1DXC - chain A; structure by X-ray diffraction, 1.40 A resolution.

# Chain A
Protein: Myoglobin
Source organism: Physeter catodon
UniProtKB: P02185 (MYG_PHYCA); residues 0-153 here correspond to UniProt positions 1-154 (UniProt number = residue number + 1)
Sequence (154 residues; row label = number of the first residue in the row; numbering starts at 0):
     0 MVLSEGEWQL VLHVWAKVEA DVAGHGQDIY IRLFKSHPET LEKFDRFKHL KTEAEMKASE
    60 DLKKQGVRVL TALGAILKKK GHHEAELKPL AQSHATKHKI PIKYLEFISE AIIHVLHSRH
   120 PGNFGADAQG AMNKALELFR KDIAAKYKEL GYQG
Differences from the reference sequence: engineered mutation Tyr29 (Leu in P02185), Gln64 (His in P02185), Arg67 (Thr in P02185), Asn122 (Asp in P02185)
Bound ions: heme Fe near His93 (its only coordinating residue here)
Ligand contacts:
  - carbon monoxide (CMO): Tyr29, Phe43, Val68, His93
  - heme (HEM): Thr39, Lys42, Phe43, Arg45, Phe46, Gln64, Arg67, Val68, Ala71, Leu72, Leu89, Ser92, His93, His97, Ile99, Tyr103, Leu104, Ile107, Ile111, Phe138
Swiss-Prot annotation at these positions:
  - binding site (heme b): His93
  - modified residue: Ser3 (Phosphoserine)
What the authors report for this chain:
  - heme coordination: His93

# In short
Ligands of chain A: heme and carbon monoxide. Curated annotation (UniProt) lists heme b-binding residue His93.
The paper reports heme coordination by His93.
Chain A is Myoglobin (Physeter catodon); the structure, CO complex of Myoglobin Mb-YQR at 100K, was determined
by X-ray diffraction (same publication as 1DXD).
